3MGY - chain A; structure by X-ray diffraction, 2.10 A resolution.

== Chain A ==
Protein: Mitogen-activated protein kinase 14
From: Homo sapiens
Notes: EC 2.7.11.24
UniProtKB: Q16539 (MK14_HUMAN); numbering as in UniProt (aligned over 1-360)
Chain sequence (360 residues; row label = number of the first residue in the row):
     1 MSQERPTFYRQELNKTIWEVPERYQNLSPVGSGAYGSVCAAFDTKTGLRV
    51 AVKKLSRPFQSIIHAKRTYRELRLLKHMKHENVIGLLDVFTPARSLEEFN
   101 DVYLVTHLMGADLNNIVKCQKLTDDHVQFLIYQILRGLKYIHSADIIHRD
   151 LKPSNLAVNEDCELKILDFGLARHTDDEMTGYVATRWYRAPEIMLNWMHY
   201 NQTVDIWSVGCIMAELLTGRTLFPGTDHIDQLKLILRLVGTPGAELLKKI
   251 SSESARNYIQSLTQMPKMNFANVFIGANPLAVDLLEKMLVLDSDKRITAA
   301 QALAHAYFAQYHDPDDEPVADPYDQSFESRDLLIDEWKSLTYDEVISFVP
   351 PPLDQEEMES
Unresolved in the structure: 1-4, 32-35, 170-184, 353-360
Curated features (UniProtKB/Swiss-Prot):
  - motif: T180 to Y182 (TXY)
  - active site: D168 (Proton acceptor)
  - binding site (ATP): V30 to V38, K53
  - modified residue: S2 (N-acetylserine), T16 (Phosphothreonine), K53 (N6-acetyllysine), K152 (N6-acetyllysine), T180 (Phosphothreonine), Y182 (Phosphotyrosine), T263 (Phosphothreonine), Y323 (Phosphotyrosine)
  - natural variant: A51 (A51V: In a gastric adenocarcinoma sample), P322 (P322R: In a lung adenocarcinoma sample)
  - mutagenesis: A34 (A34V: Lowered kinase activity), K53 (K53R: Loss of kinase activity), K54 (K54R: Impairs MAP2K6/MKK6-dependent autophosphorylation), Y69 (Y69H: Lowered kinase activity), D168 (D168A: Loss of kinase activity), T175 (T175A: No effect on either the kinase activity or tyrosine phosphorylation), D176 (D176A: Emulation of the active state. Increase in activity; when associated with S-327 or L-327), D177 (D177A: Loss of kinase activity), T180 (T180E: Loss of kinase activity), Y182 (Y182F: Loss of kinase activity), A320 (A320T: Lowered kinase activity), F327 (F327L: Emulation of the active state. Increase in activity; when associated with A-176; F327S: Emulation of the active state. Increase in activity; when associated with A-176), 1 further mutagenesis entry in UniProt

== In short ==
UniProt lists active-site residue D168, 10 ATP-binding residues and 13 mutagenesis sites.
Chain A is Mitogen-activated protein kinase 14 (Homo sapiens); the structure, Mutagenesis of p38 MAP Kinase
eshtablishes key roles of Phe169 in function and structural dynamics and ..., was determined by X-ray
diffraction together with 3MH0, 3MH1, 3MH2 and 3MH3 from the same study.
